PDB entry 7STE | electron microscopy, 2.73 A resolution | chains D and E of the 5 polymer chains in the assembly

# Chain D
Molecule: Replication factor C subunit 2
Organism: Saccharomyces cerevisiae (strain ATCC 204508 / S288c)
UniProt: P40348 (RFC2_YEAST); residue numbers follow UniProt; this construct covers 1-353
Amino-acid sequence (353 residues; row label = number of the first residue in the row):
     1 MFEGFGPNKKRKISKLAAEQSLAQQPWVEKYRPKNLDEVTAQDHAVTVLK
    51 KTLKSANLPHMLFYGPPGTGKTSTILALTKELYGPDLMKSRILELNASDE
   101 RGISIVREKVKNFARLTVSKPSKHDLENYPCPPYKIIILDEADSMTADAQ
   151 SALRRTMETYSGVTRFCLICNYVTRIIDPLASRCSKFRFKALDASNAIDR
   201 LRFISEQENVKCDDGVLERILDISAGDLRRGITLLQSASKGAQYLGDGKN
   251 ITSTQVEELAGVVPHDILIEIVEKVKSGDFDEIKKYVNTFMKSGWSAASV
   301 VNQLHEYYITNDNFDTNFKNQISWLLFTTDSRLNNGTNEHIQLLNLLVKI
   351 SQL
Disordered / not traced: 1-23, 100-102
Residues lining bound ligands: ADP (adenosine-5'-diphosphate): Trp27, Val28, Tyr31, Arg32, Pro33, Glu38, Val39, Thr40, Gln42, Pro67, Gly68, Thr69, Gly70, Lys71, Thr72, Ser73, Leu192, Arg200, Leu228, Arg229, Ile232
Curated features (UniProtKB/Swiss-Prot):
  - binding site (ATP): Val28, Arg32, Gly65 to Ser73, Asn171, Arg229
  - modified residue: Met1 (N-acetylmethionine)

# Chain E
Molecule: Replication factor C subunit 5
Organism: Saccharomyces cerevisiae (strain ATCC 204508 / S288c)
UniProt: P38251 (RFC5_YEAST); numbering as in UniProt (aligned over 1-354)
Amino-acid sequence (354 residues; each row starts with the number of its first residue):
     1 MSLWVDKYRPKSLNALSHNEELTNFLKSLSDQPRDLPHLLLYGPNGTGKK
    51 TRCMALLESIFGPGVYRLKIDVRQFVTASNRKLELNVVSSPYHLEITPSD
   101 MGNNDRIVIQELLKEVAQMEQVDFQDSKDGLAHRYKCVIINEANSLTKDA
   151 QAALRRTMEKYSKNIRLIMVCDSMSPIIAPIKSRCLLIRCPAPSDSEIST
   201 ILSDVVTNERIQLETKDILKRIAQASNGNLRVSLLMLESMALNNELALKS
   251 SSPIIKPDWIIVIHKLTRKIVKERSVNSLIECRAVLYDLLAHCIPANIIL
   301 KELTFSLLDVETLNTTNKSSIIEYSSVFDERLSLGNKAIFHLEGFIAKVM
   351 CCLD
Disordered / not traced: 120-133
Residues lining bound ligands: ADP (adenosine-5'-diphosphate): Val5, Asp6, Arg9, Pro10, Leu16, Ser17, His18, Pro44, Asn45, Gly46, Thr47, Gly48, Lys49, Lys50, Thr51, Arg52, Ile201, Leu230, Arg231, Leu234
Curated features (UniProtKB/Swiss-Prot):
  - binding site (ATP): Val5, Ser17, Gly43 to Thr51, Arg231

# How chain D and chain E interact
Contacting residue pairs (49; chain D residue first):
  Asp99(D) with Arg156(E), salt bridge
  Thr233(D) with Ser183(E)
  Tyr244(D) with Phe25(E), hydrophobic; Ser28(E), hydrogen bond (backbone-side chain); Leu29(E); Asp35(E), hydrogen bond (side chain-backbone); Pro37(E)
  Glu258(D) with Tyr42(E); Arg189(E), salt bridge
  Leu259(D) with Leu187(E)
  Phe280(D) with Leu308(E), hydrophobic; Lys318(E)
  Lys284(D) with Asp309(E), salt bridge
  Asn288(D) with Asn227(E)
  Met291(D) with Pro44(E)
  Lys292(D) with Pro44(E); Pro191(E); Ala192(E), hydrogen bond (backbone-backbone)
  Ser293(D) with Arg189(E), hydrogen bond (backbone-side chain); Pro191(E)
  Gly294(D) with Tyr42(E)
  Trp295(D) with Arg189(E)
  Arg332(D) with Ser326(E), hydrogen bond; Val327(E); Glu330(E), salt bridge
  Asn335(D) with Glu330(E); Ser333(E), hydrogen bond (backbone-side chain); Leu334(E)
  Gly336(D) with Ser333(E), hydrogen bond (backbone-side chain)
  Thr337(D) with Asp329(E); Glu330(E)
  Asn338(D) with Lys301(E); Asp329(E), hydrogen bond (backbone-side chain)
  Glu339(D) with Ser173(E); Ser175(E)
  His340(D) with Lys301(E); Phe305(E)
  Ile341(D) with Lys301(E); Ile322(E); Ser325(E); Ser326(E)
  Gln342(D) with Ser326(E), hydrogen bond
  Leu344(D) with Leu308(E), hydrophobic; Ile322(E), hydrophobic
  Asn345(D) with Ile322(E); Glu323(E)
  Val348(D) with Ser319(E)
  Lys349(D) with Glu323(E), salt bridge
  Gln352(D) with Ser319(E), hydrogen bond
Other interface residues (no listed pair), chain D (34 interface residues in all): Ser98, Gly241, Leu245, Gly261, Asp281, Ser296, Ala298
Other interface residues (no listed pair), chain E (36 interface residues in all): Arg155, Met174, Leu186, Gly228, Thr315

# Summary
Chain D and chain E form an interface of 34 and 36 residues respectively; the contacts include 10 hydrogen
bonds and 5 salt bridges. Polar pairs include Asp99(D)-Arg156(E), Glu258(D)-Arg189(E) and Lys284(D)-Asp309(E).
Bound to chain D: ADP. Chain E binds ADP.
Here chain D is Replication factor C subunit 2 and chain E is Replication factor C subunit 5, both from
Saccharomyces cerevisiae (strain ATCC 204508 / S288c). Entry 7STE (Rad24-RFC ADP state) was determined by
electron microscopy together with 7ST9 and 7STB from the same study.
